Entry 7MD2 (electron microscopy, 3.10 A resolution); this record covers chains C and F of the 8 polymer chains in the assembly.

Chain C:
Protein: ATP synthase subunit alpha
Source organism: Saccharomyces cerevisiae
UniProt: A0A6A5Q4L9 (A0A6A5Q4L9_YEASX); residues 1-510 here correspond to UniProt positions 36-545 (UniProt number = residue number + 35)
Amino-acid sequence (510 residues; each row starts with the number of its first residue):
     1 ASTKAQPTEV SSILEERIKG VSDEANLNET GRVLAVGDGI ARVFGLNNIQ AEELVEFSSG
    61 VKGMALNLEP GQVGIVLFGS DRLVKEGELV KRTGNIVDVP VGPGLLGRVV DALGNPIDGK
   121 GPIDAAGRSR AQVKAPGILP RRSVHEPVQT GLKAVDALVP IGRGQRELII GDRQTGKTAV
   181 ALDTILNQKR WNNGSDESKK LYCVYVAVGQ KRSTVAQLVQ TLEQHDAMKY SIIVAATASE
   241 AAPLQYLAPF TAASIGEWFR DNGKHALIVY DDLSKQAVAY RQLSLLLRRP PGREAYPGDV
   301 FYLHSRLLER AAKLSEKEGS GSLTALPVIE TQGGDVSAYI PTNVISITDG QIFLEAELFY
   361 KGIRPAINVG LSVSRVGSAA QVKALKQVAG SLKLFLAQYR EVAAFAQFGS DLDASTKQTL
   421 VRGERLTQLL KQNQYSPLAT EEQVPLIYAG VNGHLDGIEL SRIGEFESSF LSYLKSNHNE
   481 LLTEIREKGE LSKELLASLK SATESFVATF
Unresolved in the structure: 1-25
Metal / ion sites: Mg2+: T178 (together with ATP)
Ligand contacts:
  - ATP (adenosine-5'-triphosphate): R173, Q174, T175, G176, K177, T178, A179, F359, R364, P365, Q432, N433, Q434
  - Ammocidin A (ZHD; (3E,5Z,7E,9R,10S,11E,13E,15E,17R,18S,20S)-20-[(1R)-1-[(2S,3R,4R,5S,6R)-5-[(2S,4S,5S,6R)-5-[(2S,4R,5R,6R)-4,6-dimethyl-4,5-bis(oxidanyl)oxan-2-yl]oxy-6-methyl-4-oxidanyl-oxan-2-yl]oxy-3-methoxy-6-(3-methoxypropyl)-5-methyl-2,4-bis(oxidanyl)oxan-2-yl]ethyl]-5,18-dimethoxy-3,7,9,11,13,15-hexamethyl-10-[(2R,3S,4R,5R,6S)-6-methyl-3,4,5-tris(oxidanyl)oxan-2-yl]oxy-17-oxidanyl-1-oxacycloicosa-3,5,7,11,13,15-hexaen-2-one): A404, F405, F408, D411, L412

Chain F:
Protein: ATP synthase subunit beta
Source organism: Saccharomyces cerevisiae
Notes: EC 7.1.2.2
UniProt: A0A6A5PX46 (A0A6A5PX46_YEASX); residues 1-478 here correspond to UniProt positions 34-511 (UniProt number = residue number + 33)
Amino-acid sequence (478 residues; numbered 1 to 478; the number before each row is that of its first residue):
     1 ASAAQSTPIT GKVTAVIGAI VDVHFEQSEL PAILNALEIK TPQGKLVLEV AQHLGENTVR
    61 TIAMDGTEGL VRGEKVLDTG GPISVPVGRE TLGRIINVIG EPIDERGPIK SKLRKPIHAD
   121 PPSFAEQSTS AEILETGIKV VDLLAPYARG GKIGLFGGAG VGKTVFIQEL INNIAKAHGG
   181 FSVFTGVGER TREGNDLYRE MKETGVINLE GESKVALVFG QMNEPPGARA RVALTGLTIA
   241 EYFRDEEGQD VLLFIDNIFR FTQAGSEVSA LLGRIPSAVG YQPTLATDMG LLQERITTTK
   301 KGSVTSVQAV YVPADDLTDP APATTFAHLD ATTVLSRGIS ELGIYPAVDP LDSKSRLLDA
   361 AVVGQEHYDV ASKVQETLQT YKSLQDIIAI LGMDELSEQD KLTVERARKI QRFLSQPFAV
   421 AEVFTGIPGK LVRLKDTVAS FKAVLEGKYD NIPEHAFYMV GGIEDVVAKA EKLAAEAN
Unresolved in the structure: 1-7, 477-478
Ligand contacts: Ammocidin A (ZHD; (3E,5Z,7E,9R,10S,11E,13E,15E,17R,18S,20S)-20-[(1R)-1-[(2S,3R,4R,5S,6R)-5-[(2S,4S,5S,6R)-5-[(2S,4R,5R,6R)-4,6-dimethyl-4,5-bis(oxidanyl)oxan-2-yl]oxy-6-methyl-4-oxidanyl-oxan-2-yl]oxy-3-methoxy-6-(3-methoxypropyl)-5-methyl-2,4-bis(oxidanyl)oxan-2-yl]ethyl]-5,18-dimethoxy-3,7,9,11,13,15-hexamethyl-10-[(2R,3S,4R,5R,6S)-6-methyl-3,4,5-tris(oxidanyl)oxan-2-yl]oxy-17-oxidanyl-1-oxacycloicosa-3,5,7,11,13,15-hexaen-2-one): D386, I387, L391
What the authors report for this chain:
  - binding site for Ammocidin A: D386, I387
  - mutagenesis - I390R: abolished binding to apoptolidin A and ammocidin A

How chain C and chain F interact:
Residue-residue contacts (67):
  L34(C) - G55(F)
  A35(C) - H53(F)
  A35(C) - L54(F)
  V36(C) - Q52(F)
  V36(C) - H53(F)  hydrogen bond (backbone-backbone)
  G37(C) - Q52(F)
  D38(C) - Q52(F)  hydrogen bond
  D38(C) - R274(F)  salt bridge
  D81(C) - I33(F)
  R82(C) - I33(F)  hydrogen bond (side chain-backbone)
  R82(C) - N35(F)  hydrogen bond
  R82(C) - P82(F)
  K85(C) - L30(F)
  E86(C) - L30(F)
  E86(C) - H53(F)  hydrogen bond (backbone-side chain)
  E86(C) - G55(F)
  E86(C) - E56(F)  hydrogen bond (side chain-backbone)
  E86(C) - N57(F)
  I117(C) - F124(F)
  R173(C) - L317(F)
  R173(C) - F326(F)
  R173(C) - D352(F)  salt bridge
  Q174(C) - T332(F)  hydrogen bond
  Q174(C) - K354(F)  hydrogen bond (backbone-side chain)
  K211(C) - E294(F)
  K211(C) - A327(F)
  K211(C) - H328(F)
  K211(C) - D330(F)  salt bridge
  R212(C) - P121(F)
  R212(C) - P122(F)  hydrogen bond (side chain-backbone)
  R212(C) - S123(F)
  R212(C) - E294(F)  hydrogen bond (backbone-side chain)
  S213(C) - Q127(F)
  V215(C) - F124(F)  hydrophobic
  A216(C) - F124(F)
  A216(C) - T129(F)
  Q217(C) - T129(F)
  T237(C) - E294(F)
  A238(C) - E294(F)
  A238(C) - H328(F)
  S239(C) - P121(F)
  S239(C) - E294(F)  hydrogen bond
  V278(C) - A286(F)  hydrophobic
  R281(C) - A278(F)
  Q282(C) - P283(F)
  Q282(C) - T287(F)  hydrogen bond
  L285(C) - I275(F)
  R288(C) - G273(F)  hydrogen bond (side chain-backbone)
  R288(C) - I275(F)
  A295(C) - S277(F)
  A295(C) - A278(F)
  F359(C) - K354(F)
  Y360(C) - L351(F)  hydrogen bond (side chain-backbone)
  Y360(C) - D352(F)
  Y360(C) - K354(F)
  Y360(C) - Q375(F)
  Y360(C) - E376(F)
  Y360(C) - Q379(F)
  K361(C) - Q379(F)
  K361(C) - S383(F)
  R364(C) - Y368(F)  hydrogen bond
  R364(C) - S372(F)
  R364(C) - Q375(F)  hydrogen bond
  Q407(C) - L384(F)
  Q407(C) - I387(F)
  F408(C) - I387(F)  hydrophobic
  F408(C) - E395(F)
Also at the interface, not in a pair above, chain C (50 interface residues in all): V84, V109, D118, V219, Q220, A242, Q245, K275, L286, R289, P291, E294, E330, Q332, G333, E357, G362
Also at the interface, not in a pair above, chain F (59 interface residues in all): A32, L34, G81, A125, P276, T284, G290, L291, T318, A323, L329, R356, L391, L396, S397, D400

Summary:
50 residues of chain C face 59 of chain F across their interface, with 16 hydrogen bonds and 3 salt bridges.
Among the polar pairs are D38(C)-R274(F), R173(C)-D352(F) and K211(C)-D330(F). From the paper: a binding site
for Ammocidin A at D386(F) and I387(F); I390R of chain F abolishes binding to apoptolidin A and ammocidin A.
Here chain C is ATP synthase subunit alpha and chain F is ATP synthase subunit beta, both from Saccharomyces
cerevisiae. Entry 7MD2 (The F1 region of ammocidin-bound Saccharomyces cerevisiae ATP synthase) was determined
by electron microscopy, deposited together with 7MD3.
